PDB entry 7ZYW | X-ray diffraction, 2.45 A resolution | chains D and E of the 6 polymer chains in the assembly

== Chain D ==
Name: Tubulin beta-2B chain
Organism: Bos taurus
Reference sequence: Q6B856 (TBB2B_BOVIN); the author numbering skips numbers that UniProt does not, so the offset changes along the chain: 1-42 = UniProt 1-42; 45-360 = UniProt 43-358; 369-455 = UniProt 359-445
Chain sequence (445 residues; numbered 1 to 455; 10 numbers in that range are skipped by the numbering (no residue carries them; nothing is unmodelled there); the number before each row is that of its first residue):
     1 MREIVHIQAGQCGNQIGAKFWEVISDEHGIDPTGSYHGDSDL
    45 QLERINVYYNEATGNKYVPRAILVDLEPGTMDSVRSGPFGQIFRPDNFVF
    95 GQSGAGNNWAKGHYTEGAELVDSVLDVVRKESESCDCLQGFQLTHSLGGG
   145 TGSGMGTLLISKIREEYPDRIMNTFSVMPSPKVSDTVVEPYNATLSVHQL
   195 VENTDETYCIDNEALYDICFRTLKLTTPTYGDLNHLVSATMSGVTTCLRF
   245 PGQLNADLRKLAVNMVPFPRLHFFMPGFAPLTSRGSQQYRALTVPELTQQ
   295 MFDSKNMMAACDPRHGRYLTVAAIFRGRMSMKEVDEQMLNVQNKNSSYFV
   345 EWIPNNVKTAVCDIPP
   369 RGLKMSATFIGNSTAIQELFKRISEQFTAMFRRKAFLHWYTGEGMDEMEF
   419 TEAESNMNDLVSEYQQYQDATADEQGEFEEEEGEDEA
Unresolved in the structure: 1, 56-57, 221, 247-249, 276-285, 442-455
Curated features (UniProtKB/Swiss-Prot):
  - motif: Met1 to Ile4 (MREI motif)
  - binding site (GTP): Gln11, Glu71, Ser140, Gly144, Thr145, Gly146, Asn206, Asn228
  - binding site (Mg(2+)): Glu71
  - modified residue: Ser40 (Phosphoserine), Thr57 (Phosphothreonine), Lys60 (N6-acetyllysine), Ser174 (Phosphoserine), Thr287 (Phosphothreonine), Thr292 (Phosphothreonine), Arg320 (Omega-N-methylarginine), Glu448 (5-glutamyl polyglutamate)
  - cross-link (Glycyl lysine isopeptide (Lys-Gly)): Lys60 (interchain with G-Cter in ubiquitin), Lys326 (interchain with G-Cter in ubiquitin)
Metal / ion sites: Mg2+: Gln11 (together with GDP)
Residues lining bound ligands:
  - GDP (guanosine-5'-diphosphate): Gly10, Gln11, Cys12, Gln15, Ile16, Asp69, Glu71, Ala99, Asn101, Ser140, Gly142, Gly143, Gly144, Thr145, Gly146, Val171, Pro173, Val177, Asp179, Glu183, Asn206, Leu209, Tyr224, Leu227, Asn228
  - KG0 ((4R)-N-[(1R)-1-[4-(cyclopropylmethoxy)-6-oxidanylidene-pyran-2-yl]butyl]-4-methyl-2-[(E)-C-methyl-N-oxidanyl-carbonimidoyl]-5H-1,3-thiazole-4-carboxamide): Tyr52, Gln136, Asn167, Phe169, Glu200, Tyr202, Val238, Thr239, Cys241, Leu242, Leu252, Leu255, Asn258, Met259, Ala316, Ala317, Ile318, Lys352, Thr353, Ala354, Thr376, Phe377, Ile378
From the paper describing this entry:
  - binding site for KG0: Asn167, Phe169, Tyr202, Val238, Thr239, Leu242, Leu252, Asn258, Ile318, Thr376, Ile378

== Chain E ==
Name: Stathmin-4
Organism: Rattus norvegicus
Reference sequence: P63043 (STMN4_RAT); residues -43 to 145 here correspond to UniProt positions 1-189 (UniProt number = residue number + 44)
Chain sequence (189 residues; row label = number of the first residue in the row; numbers below 1 keep their minus sign (Met-43 is residue -43)):
   -43 MTLAAYKEKMKELPLVSLFCSCFLSDPLNKSSYKYEADTVDLNWCVISDM
     7 EVIELNKCTSGQSFEVILKPPSFDGVPEFNASLPRRRDPSLEEIQKKLEA
    57 AEERRKYQEAELLKHLAEKREHEREVIQKAIEENNNFIKMAKEKLAQKME
   107 SNKENREAHLAAMLERLQEKDKHAEEVRKNKELKEEASR
Unresolved in the structure: -43 to 5, 29-43, 140-145
Curated features (UniProtKB/Swiss-Prot):
  - modified residue: Ser46 (Phosphoserine)
  - lipidation (S-palmitoyl cysteine): Cys-24, Cys-22

== How chain D and chain E interact ==
Contacting residue pairs - 23 pairs, chain D then chain E:
  Tyr108(D) with His129(E), hydrogen bond; Ala130(E), hydrophobic; Val133(E), hydrophobic; Arg134(E), hydrogen bond (backbone-side chain)
  Thr109(D) with Lys137(E)
  Ala112(D) with Arg134(E)
  Ser155(D) with Leu123(E); Lys126(E)
  Lys156(D) with Asp127(E), salt bridge
  Arg158(D) with Met119(E)
  Glu159(D) with Leu120(E); Leu123(E); Asp127(E)
  Gln193(D) with Lys126(E), hydrogen bond
  Asn197(D) with Leu123(E); Lys126(E), hydrogen bond
  Gly410(D) with Lys137(E)
  Glu411(D) with Val133(E); Lys137(E), salt bridge
  Gly412(D) with Val133(E); Asn136(E); Lys137(E)
  Glu417(D) with His129(E), salt bridge
Interface residues without a listed pair, chain D (16 interface residues in all): Glu113, Pro162, Met413
Interface residues without a listed pair, chain E (12 interface residues in all): Leu116

== In short ==
16 residues of chain D face 12 of chain E across their interface, with 4 hydrogen bonds and 3 salt bridges.
Polar pairs include Lys156(D)-Asp127(E), Glu411(D)-Lys137(E) and Glu417(D)-His129(E). Ligands of chain D: GDP
and compound KG0. From the paper: a binding site for KG0 at Asn167(D), Phe169(D) and Tyr202(D) among others.
Here chain D is Tubulin beta-2B chain (Bos taurus) and chain E is Stathmin-4 (Rattus norvegicus). Entry 7ZYW
(Crystal structure of T2R-TTL-PM534 complex) was determined by X-ray diffraction.
